4DUW - chains A and B of the 4 polymer chains in the assembly; structure by X-ray diffraction, 2.20 A resolution.

[Chain A (and B)]
Protein: Beta-galactosidase
Source organism: Escherichia coli
Notes: EC 3.2.1.23; chain B of this document is another copy of the same molecule, construct and numbering; everything in this record applies to it too
UniProt: P00722 (BGAL_ECOLI); residues 9-1023 here correspond to UniProt positions 10-1024 (UniProt number = residue number + 1)
Amino-acid sequence (1052 residues; numbered -28 to 1023; the number before each row is that of its first residue; numbers below 1 keep their minus sign (Met-28 is residue -28)):
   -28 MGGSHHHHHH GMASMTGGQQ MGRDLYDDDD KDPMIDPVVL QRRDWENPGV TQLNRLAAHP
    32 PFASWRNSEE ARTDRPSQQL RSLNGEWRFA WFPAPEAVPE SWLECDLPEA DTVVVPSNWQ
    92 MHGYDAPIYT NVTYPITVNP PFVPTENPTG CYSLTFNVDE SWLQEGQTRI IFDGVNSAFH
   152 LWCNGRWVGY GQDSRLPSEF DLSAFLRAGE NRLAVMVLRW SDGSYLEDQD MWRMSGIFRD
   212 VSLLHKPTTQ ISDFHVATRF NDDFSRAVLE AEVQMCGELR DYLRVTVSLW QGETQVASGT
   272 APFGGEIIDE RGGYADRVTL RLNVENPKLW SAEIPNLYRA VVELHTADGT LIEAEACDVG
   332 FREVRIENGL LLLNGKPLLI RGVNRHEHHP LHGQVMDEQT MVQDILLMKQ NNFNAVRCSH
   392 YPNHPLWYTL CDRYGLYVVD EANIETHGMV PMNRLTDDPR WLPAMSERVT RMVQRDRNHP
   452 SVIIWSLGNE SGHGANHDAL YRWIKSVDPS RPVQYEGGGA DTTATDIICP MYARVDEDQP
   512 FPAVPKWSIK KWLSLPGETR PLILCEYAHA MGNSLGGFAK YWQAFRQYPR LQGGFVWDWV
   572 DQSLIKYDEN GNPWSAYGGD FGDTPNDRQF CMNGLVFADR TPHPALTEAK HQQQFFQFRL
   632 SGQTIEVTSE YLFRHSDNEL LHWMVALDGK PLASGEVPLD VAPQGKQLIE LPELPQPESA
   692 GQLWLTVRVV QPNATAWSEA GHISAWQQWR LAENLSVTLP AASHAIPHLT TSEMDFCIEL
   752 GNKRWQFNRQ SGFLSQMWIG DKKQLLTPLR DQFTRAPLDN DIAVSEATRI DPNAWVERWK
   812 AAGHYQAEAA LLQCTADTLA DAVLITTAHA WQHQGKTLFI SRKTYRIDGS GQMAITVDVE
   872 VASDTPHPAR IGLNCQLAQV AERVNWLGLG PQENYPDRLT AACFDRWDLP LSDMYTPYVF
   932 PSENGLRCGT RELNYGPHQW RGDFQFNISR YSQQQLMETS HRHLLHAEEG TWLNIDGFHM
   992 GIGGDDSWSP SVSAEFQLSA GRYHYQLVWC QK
Disordered / not traced: -28 to 8
Construct notes: initiating methionine (-28); expression tag (-27 to 8); engineered mutation Ala794 (Gly795 in P00722)
UniProt features mapped onto this chain:
  - active site: Glu461 (Proton donor), Glu537 (Nucleophile)
  - binding site (substrate): Asn102, Asp201, Glu461, Glu537 to His540, Asn604, Trp999
  - binding site (Na(+)): Asp201, Phe601, Asn604
  - binding site (Mg(2+)): Glu416, His418, Glu461, Asn597
  - site: His357 (Transition state stabilizer), His391 (Transition state stabilizer), Trp999 (Important for ensuring that an appropriate proportion of lactose is converted to allolactose)
Ion coordination: Mg2+ site 1: Asp15, Asn18, Val21, Gln163, Asp193; Na+ site 1: Asp201, Phe601, Asn604 (together with beta-D-galactopyranose); Mg2+ site 2: Glu416, Glu461; Na+ site 2: Phe556, Tyr559, Leu562; Na+ site 3: Ser647, Glu650, Leu670; Mg2+ site 3 near Gln718 (its only coordinating residue here); Na+ site 4: Pro932, Leu967, Thr970
Reported in the primary citation:
  - binding site for beta-D-glucopyranose: Asn102, His418, Glu461, Lys517, Ser796, Glu797, Trp999
  - catalytic residues: Glu461 (proposed by the authors, not directly observed)
  - conformationally variable residues (loop rearrangement): Val795 to Pro803
  - mutagenesis - N460A: unchanged binding to Glc
  - specificity-determining residues: His418, Lys517 (proposed by the authors, not directly observed)
  - catalytic residues: Glu537 (citing earlier work)

[How chain A and chain B interact]
Residue-residue contacts (76):
  Asn339(A) - Pro527(B)
  Asn339(A) - Gly528(B)
  Leu341(A) - Pro527(B)  hydrophobic
  Asp507(A) - Gln558(B)  hydrogen bond (backbone-side chain)
  Asp509(A) - Gln558(B)  hydrogen bond
  Ser519(A) - Gln558(B)
  Lys521(A) - Tyr559(B)
  Lys522(A) - Gln558(B)  hydrogen bond (side chain-backbone)
  Lys522(A) - Tyr559(B)  hydrogen bond (backbone-side chain)
  Leu524(A) - Ser525(B)
  Ser525(A) - Leu524(B)
  Ser525(A) - Ser525(B)
  Ser525(A) - Tyr559(B)
  Ser525(A) - Arg561(B)  hydrogen bond (backbone-side chain)
  Pro527(A) - Asn339(B)
  Pro527(A) - Leu341(B)  hydrophobic
  Pro527(A) - Pro560(B)
  Gly528(A) - Asn339(B)
  Gln558(A) - Asp507(B)  hydrogen bond (side chain-backbone)
  Gln558(A) - Asp509(B)  hydrogen bond
  Gln558(A) - Ser519(B)
  Gln558(A) - Lys522(B)  hydrogen bond (backbone-side chain)
  Tyr559(A) - Lys521(B)
  Tyr559(A) - Lys522(B)  hydrogen bond (side chain-backbone)
  Tyr559(A) - Ser525(B)
  Arg561(A) - Ser525(B)  hydrogen bond (side chain-backbone)
  Gln693(A) - Ser874(B)  hydrogen bond
  Leu722(A) - Ser874(B)
  Leu722(A) - Asp875(B)
  Ala723(A) - Asp875(B)
  Glu724(A) - Lys847(B)  hydrogen bond (backbone-side chain)
  Glu724(A) - Val872(B)
  Glu724(A) - Ala873(B)
  Glu724(A) - Ser874(B)  hydrogen bond (side chain-backbone)
  Glu724(A) - Asp875(B)
  Leu726(A) - Leu849(B)
  Leu726(A) - Ile851(B)  hydrophobic
  Leu726(A) - Glu871(B)
  Leu726(A) - Ala873(B)
  Ser727(A) - Ile851(B)
  Val728(A) - Leu823(B)
  Val728(A) - Ala841(B)  hydrophobic
  Val728(A) - Thr848(B)
  Leu730(A) - Leu823(B)
  Leu823(A) - Val728(B)
  Leu823(A) - Leu730(B)
  Asp828(A) - Leu830(B)
  Asp828(A) - Ala831(B)  hydrogen bond (side chain-backbone)
  Leu830(A) - Asp828(B)
  Leu830(A) - Leu830(B)  hydrophobic
  Ala831(A) - Asp828(B)  hydrogen bond (backbone-side chain)
  Leu835(A) - Leu830(B)  hydrophobic
  Ala841(A) - Val728(B)  hydrophobic
  Lys847(A) - Glu724(B)  hydrogen bond (side chain-backbone)
  Thr848(A) - Leu726(B)
  Thr848(A) - Val728(B)
  Leu849(A) - Leu726(B)
  Ile851(A) - Leu726(B)  hydrophobic
  Ile851(A) - Ser727(B)
  Asp869(A) - His1015(B)  salt bridge
  Asp869(A) - Gln1017(B)
  Glu871(A) - Leu726(B)
  Ala873(A) - Glu724(B)
  Ala873(A) - Leu726(B)
  Ser874(A) - Gln693(B)  hydrogen bond
  Ser874(A) - Leu722(B)
  Ser874(A) - Glu724(B)  hydrogen bond (backbone-side chain)
  Asp875(A) - Leu722(B)
  Asp875(A) - Ala723(B)
  Asp875(A) - Glu724(B)  hydrogen bond (side chain-backbone)
  Arg942(A) - Arg1013(B)
  Asp954(A) - Arg1013(B)  salt bridge
  Arg1013(A) - Arg942(B)
  Arg1013(A) - Asp954(B)  salt bridge
  His1015(A) - Asp869(B)  salt bridge
  His1015(A) - His1015(B)  hydrogen bond
Other interface residues (no listed pair), chain A (49 interface residues in all): Leu526, Pro560, Arg721, Gln824, Thr829, Gln843, Arg853, Val872
Other interface residues (no listed pair), chain B (49 interface residues in all): Leu526, Arg721, Thr829, Gln843, Phe850, Arg853

[Summary]
Chain A and chain B each contribute 49 residues to their interface; the contacts include 20 hydrogen bonds and
4 salt bridges. Polar contacts include Asp869(A)-His1015(B), Asp954(A)-Arg1013(B) and Asp507(A)-Gln558(B). The
paper reports catalytic residues Glu461(A) and Glu537(A); N460A of chain A leaves binding to Glc unchanged.
Chain A and chain B are both Beta-galactosidase (Escherichia coli); the structure, E. coli (lacZ)
beta-galactosidase (G974A) in complex with allolactose, was determined by X-ray diffraction, deposited
together with 4DUX.
